Entry 4CFX (X-ray diffraction, 3.50 A resolution); this record covers chains C and D.

== Chain C ==
Molecule: Cyclin-dependent kinase 2
Organism: Homo sapiens
Notes: EC 2.7.11.22, 2.7.11.23
Reference sequence: P24941 (CDK2_HUMAN); residue numbers follow UniProt; this construct covers 1-298
Chain sequence (303 residues; numbered -4 to 298; the number before each row is that of its first residue; numbers below 1 keep their minus sign (Gly-4 is residue -4)):
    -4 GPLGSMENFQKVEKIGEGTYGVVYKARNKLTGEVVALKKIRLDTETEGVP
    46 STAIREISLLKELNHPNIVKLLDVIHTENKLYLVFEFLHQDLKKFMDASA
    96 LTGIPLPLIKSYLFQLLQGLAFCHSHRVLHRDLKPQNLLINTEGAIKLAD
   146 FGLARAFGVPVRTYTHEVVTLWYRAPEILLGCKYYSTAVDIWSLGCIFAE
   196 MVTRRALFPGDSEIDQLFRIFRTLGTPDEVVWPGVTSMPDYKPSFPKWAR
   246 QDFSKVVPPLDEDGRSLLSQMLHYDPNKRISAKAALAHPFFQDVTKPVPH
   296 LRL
Unresolved in the structure: -4 to -1
Differences from the reference sequence: expression tag (-4 to 0)
Modified / non-standard residues: Thr160 (phosphothreonine; TPO)
Swiss-Prot annotation at these positions:
  - active site: Asp127 (Proton acceptor)
  - binding site (ATP): Ile10 to Val18, Lys33, Glu81 to Leu83, Asp86, Lys129 to Asn132, Asp145
  - binding site (Mg(2+)): Asn132, Asp145
  - site (CDK7 binding): Lys9, Lys88, Lys89, Leu166
  - modified residue: Met1 (N-acetylmethionine), Lys6 (N6-acetyllysine), Thr14 (Phosphothreonine), Tyr15 (Phosphotyrosine), Tyr19 (Phosphotyrosine), Thr160 (Phosphothreonine)
  - natural variant: Pro45 (P45L: In a glioblastoma multiforme sample)
  - mutagenesis: Lys9 (K9F: Reduced phosphorylation by CAK), Thr14 (T14A: 2-fold increase in activity), Tyr15 (Y15F: 2-fold increase in activity), Lys88 to Lys89 (Reduced phosphorylation by CAK), Thr160 (T160A: Abolishes activity), Leu166 (L166R: Reduced phosphorylation by CAK and reduced kinase activity)
Residues lining bound ligands: G6T (3-[2-amino-6-(cyclohexylmethoxy)-7H-purin-8-yl]benzenesulfonamide): Ile10, Glu12, Gly13, Tyr15, Val18, Ala31, Val64, Phe80, Glu81, Phe82, Leu83, His84, Gln85, Asp86, Lys89, Gln131, Asn132, Leu134, Asp145
What the authors report for this chain:
  - binding site for G6T: Asp86, Lys89

== Chain D ==
Molecule: Cyclin-A2
Organism: Homo sapiens
Notes: fragment: cdk-activating fragment, residues 173-432
Reference sequence: P20248 (CCNA2_HUMAN); residues 173-432 here = UniProt positions 173-432
Chain sequence (260 residues; each row starts with the number of its first residue):
   173 NEVPDYHEDIHTYLREMEVKCKPKVGYMKKQPDITNSMRAILVDWLVEVG
   223 EEYKLQNETLHLAVNYIDRFLSSMSVLRGKLQLVGTAAMLLASKFEEIYP
   273 PEVAEFVYITDDTYTKKQVLRMEHLVLKVLTFDLAAPTVNQFLTQYFLHQ
   323 QPANCKVESLAMFLGELSLIDADPYLKYLPSVIAGAAFHLALYTVTGQSW
   373 PESLIRKTGYTLESLKPCLMDLHQTYLKAPQHAQQSIREKYKNSKYHGVS
   423 LLNPPETLNL

== Interface between chain C and chain D ==
Contacting residue pairs (61):
  Thr41(C) with Lys288(D); Leu292(D)
  Glu42(C) with Lys266(D), hydrogen bond (backbone-side chain); Val275(D)
  Gly43(C) with Lys266(D); Leu292(D); Glu295(D)
  Val44(C) with Lys266(D), hydrogen bond (backbone-side chain); Glu295(D), hydrogen bond (backbone-side chain); Leu299(D), hydrophobic
  Ser46(C) with Lys266(D)
  Ile49(C) with Leu263(D), hydrophobic; Lys266(D); Leu306(D), hydrophobic
  Arg50(C) with Phe267(D), hydrogen bond (side chain-backbone); Glu269(D)
  Ile52(C) with Phe304(D), hydrophobic
  Ser53(C) with Phe267(D); Phe304(D)
  Leu54(C) with Ala307(D), hydrophobic
  Lys56(C) with Thr303(D), hydrogen bond (side chain-backbone); Asp305(D)
  Glu57(C) with Tyr185(D), hydrogen bond; Met189(D); Ala307(D)
  His71(C) with His296(D), hydrogen bond; Lys300(D)
  His119(C) with Tyr178(D); Ile182(D)
  Ser120(C) with Tyr178(D); Asp181(D); Ile182(D); Tyr185(D)
  His121(C) with Tyr185(D)
  Arg122(C) with Tyr185(D); Ala307(D), hydrogen bond (side chain-backbone)
  Arg150(C) with Glu268(D), salt bridge
  Phe152(C) with Ile182(D), hydrophobic
  Val154(C) with His179(D); Thr316(D), hydrogen bond (backbone-side chain); Gln317(D), hydrogen bond (backbone-backbone)
  Pro155(C) with Glu174(D); Thr316(D)
  Val156(C) with Glu174(D), hydrogen bond (backbone-side chain)
  Arg157(C) with Gln228(D), hydrogen bond; Glu268(D), salt bridge
  Thr158(C) with Ile270(D)
  Thr160(C) with Glu269(D); Ile270(D)
  Ser181(C) with Glu174(D)
  Pro271(C) with Val175(D)
  Asn272(C) with Asn173(D); Glu174(D), hydrogen bond (side chain-backbone); Val175(D)
  Ser276(C) with Asp177(D); Tyr178(D)
  Ala277(C) with Tyr178(D), hydrogen bond (backbone-side chain)
  Lys278(C) with Asp177(D), hydrogen bond (side chain-backbone); Tyr178(D), hydrogen bond (backbone-side chain); Glu180(D), salt bridge; Asp181(D), salt bridge
Interface residues without a listed pair, chain C (39 interface residues in all): Val69, Thr72, Leu76, Ala116, Ala151, Tyr159, Thr182, Arg274
Interface residues without a listed pair, chain D (35 interface residues in all): Leu186, Glu274, Leu320

== In short ==
Chain C and chain D form an interface of 39 and 35 residues respectively, with 16 hydrogen bonds and 4 salt
bridges. Among the polar pairs are Arg150(C)-Glu268(D), Arg157(C)-Glu268(D) and Lys278(C)-Glu180(D). Ligands
of chain C: compound G6T. The paper reports a binding site for G6T at Asp86(C) and Lys89(C).
Here chain C is Cyclin-dependent kinase 2 and chain D is Cyclin-A2, both from Homo sapiens. Entry 4CFX
(Structure-based design of C8-substituted O6-cyclohexylmethoxyguanine CDK1 and 2 inhibitors) was determined by
X-ray diffraction (same publication as 4CFM, 4CFN, 4CFU, 4CFV and 4CFW).
